Entry 1LOF (X-ray diffraction, 2.30 A resolution); this record covers chains C and D of the 4 polymer chains in the assembly.

[Chain C]
Name: Legume isolectin I (alpha chain)
From: Lathyrus ochrus
UniProtKB: P04122 (LECB_LATOC); residue numbers follow UniProt; this construct covers 1-181
Chain sequence (181 residues; each row starts with the number of its first residue):
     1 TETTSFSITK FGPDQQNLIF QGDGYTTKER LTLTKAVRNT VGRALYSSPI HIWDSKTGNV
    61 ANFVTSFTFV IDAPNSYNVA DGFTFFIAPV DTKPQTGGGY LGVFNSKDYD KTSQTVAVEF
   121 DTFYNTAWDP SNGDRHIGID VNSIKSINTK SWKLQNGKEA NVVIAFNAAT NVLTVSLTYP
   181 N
Disordered / not traced: 181
Bound ions: Ca2+: Asp121, Phe123, Asn125, Asp129; Mn2+: Asp121, Asp129
Swiss-Prot annotation at these positions:
  - binding site (Mn(2+)): Glu119, Asp121, Asp129, His136
  - binding site (Ca(2+)): Asp121, Phe123, Asn125, Asp129
  - natural variant: Gln16 (Q16P: In beta-2), Ser66 (S66A: In beta-2), Ala168 (A168G: In beta-2)

[Chain D]
Name: Legume isolectin I (beta chain)
From: Lathyrus ochrus
UniProtKB: P12306 (LEC1_LATOC); aligned to UniProt positions 1-52 over residues 1-52 (the alignment contains insertions or deletions, so no single offset holds)
Chain sequence (52 residues; row label = number of the first residue in the row):
     1 ETSYTLNEVV PLKEFVPEWV RIGFSATTGA EFAAHEVLSW YFHSELAGTS SN
Differences from the reference sequence: conflict Tyr41 (Phe in P12306)

[Interface between chain C and chain D]
Pairs across the interface (230; chain C residue first):
  Thr1(C) - Glu45(D)
  Thr1(C) - Leu46(D)
  Thr1(C) - Ala47(D)  hydrogen bond (backbone-backbone)
  Glu2(C) - Trp19(D)
  Glu2(C) - Glu45(D)
  Glu2(C) - Leu46(D)  hydrogen bond (backbone-backbone)
  Thr3(C) - Ser44(D)
  Thr4(C) - Phe42(D)
  Thr4(C) - His43(D)
  Thr4(C) - Ser44(D)  hydrogen bond (backbone-backbone)
  Ser5(C) - Phe42(D)
  Ser5(C) - His43(D)  hydrogen bond
  Phe6(C) - Trp40(D)  hydrophobic
  Phe6(C) - Tyr41(D)
  Phe6(C) - Phe42(D)  hydrogen bond (backbone-backbone)
  Ser7(C) - Trp40(D)
  Ile8(C) - Ser39(D)
  Ile8(C) - Trp40(D)  hydrogen bond (backbone-backbone)
  Thr9(C) - Leu38(D)
  Thr9(C) - Ser39(D)
  Phe11(C) - Val37(D)
  Phe11(C) - Leu38(D)
  Phe11(C) - Ser39(D)
  Ile19(C) - Arg21(D)
  Arg30(C) - Glu36(D)  salt bridge
  Arg30(C) - Val37(D)
  Arg30(C) - Leu38(D)
  Leu31(C) - Glu36(D)
  Leu31(C) - Val37(D)  hydrogen bond (backbone-backbone)
  Thr32(C) - Glu36(D)  hydrogen bond
  Leu33(C) - Phe24(D)  hydrophobic
  Leu33(C) - Ala26(D)  hydrophobic
  Leu33(C) - His35(D)  hydrogen bond (backbone-backbone)
  Leu33(C) - Val37(D)  hydrophobic
  Thr34(C) - Ala26(D)
  Thr34(C) - Thr27(D)
  Thr34(C) - Thr28(D)
  Thr34(C) - Ala33(D)  hydrogen bond (side chain-backbone)
  Thr34(C) - Ala34(D)
  Thr34(C) - His35(D)  hydrogen bond
  Lys35(C) - Ala33(D)
  Lys35(C) - Ala34(D)
  Ala36(C) - Phe32(D)
  Ala36(C) - Ala33(D)
  Ala36(C) - Ala34(D)
  Val37(C) - Thr28(D)  hydrogen bond (backbone-side chain)
  Val37(C) - Phe32(D)
  Arg38(C) - Thr28(D)
  Arg38(C) - Gly29(D)
  Arg38(C) - Ala30(D)  hydrogen bond (side chain-backbone)
  Arg38(C) - Phe32(D)
  Asn39(C) - Thr28(D)  hydrogen bond (backbone-side chain)
  Asn39(C) - Gly29(D)  hydrogen bond (backbone-backbone)
  Thr40(C) - Thr27(D)
  Thr40(C) - Thr28(D)  hydrogen bond (backbone-side chain)
  Val41(C) - Ala26(D)
  Val41(C) - Thr27(D)
  Gly42(C) - Ser25(D)
  Gly42(C) - Ala26(D)  hydrogen bond (backbone-backbone)
  Arg43(C) - Phe24(D)
  Arg43(C) - Ser25(D)
  Ala44(C) - Gly23(D)
  Ala44(C) - Phe24(D)  hydrogen bond (backbone-backbone)
  Leu45(C) - Ile22(D)
  Leu45(C) - Gly23(D)
  Tyr46(C) - Arg21(D)
  Tyr46(C) - Ile22(D)  hydrogen bond (backbone-backbone)
  Ser47(C) - Arg21(D)  hydrogen bond (backbone-side chain)
  Ser48(C) - Arg21(D)
  Pro49(C) - Trp19(D)  hydrophobic
  Pro49(C) - Val20(D)
  Ile50(C) - Glu18(D)
  Ile50(C) - Trp19(D)
  Ile50(C) - Val20(D)  hydrogen bond (backbone-backbone)
  Ile50(C) - Ile22(D)  hydrophobic
  Ile50(C) - Phe42(D)  hydrophobic
  Ile50(C) - Ser44(D)
  His51(C) - Glu18(D)  hydrogen bond (side chain-backbone)
  His51(C) - Trp19(D)
  His51(C) - Leu46(D)
  Ile52(C) - Pro17(D)
  Ile52(C) - Glu18(D)  hydrogen bond (backbone-backbone)
  Ile52(C) - Val20(D)  hydrophobic
  Ile52(C) - Leu46(D)
  Trp53(C) - Lys13(D)
  Trp53(C) - Val16(D)  hydrogen bond (side chain-backbone)
  Trp53(C) - Pro17(D)  hydrogen bond (side chain-backbone)
  Trp53(C) - Glu18(D)  hydrogen bond (backbone-backbone)
  Asp54(C) - Glu18(D)
  Ser55(C) - Glu18(D)  hydrogen bond
  Thr57(C) - Gly48(D)
  Gly58(C) - Lys13(D)  hydrogen bond (backbone-side chain)
  Asn59(C) - Leu46(D)
  Asn59(C) - Ala47(D)
  Asn59(C) - Gly48(D)
  Asn59(C) - Thr49(D)
  Asn59(C) - Ser50(D)  hydrogen bond (side chain-backbone)
  Asn59(C) - Ser51(D)
  Val60(C) - Lys13(D)
  Val60(C) - Leu46(D)
  Val60(C) - Ser51(D)
  Ala61(C) - Glu45(D)
  Ala61(C) - Leu46(D)
  Asn62(C) - Ser44(D)
  Asn62(C) - Glu45(D)  hydrogen bond (backbone-backbone)
  Asn62(C) - Asn52(D)
  Phe63(C) - Leu12(D)  hydrophobic
  Phe63(C) - Phe42(D)  hydrophobic
  Phe63(C) - His43(D)
  Phe63(C) - Ser44(D)
  Val64(C) - Tyr41(D)  hydrophobic
  Val64(C) - Phe42(D)
  Val64(C) - His43(D)  hydrogen bond (backbone-backbone)
  Thr65(C) - Trp40(D)  hydrogen bond
  Thr65(C) - Tyr41(D)  hydrogen bond (side chain-backbone)
  Thr65(C) - Phe42(D)
  Ser66(C) - Trp40(D)
  Ser66(C) - Tyr41(D)  hydrogen bond (backbone-backbone)
  Phe67(C) - Phe24(D)  hydrophobic
  Phe67(C) - Ser39(D)
  Thr68(C) - Val37(D)
  Thr68(C) - Leu38(D)  hydrogen bond (backbone-backbone)
  Thr68(C) - Ser39(D)  hydrogen bond (backbone-backbone)
  Phe69(C) - Glu36(D)
  Val70(C) - Ala34(D)
  Val70(C) - His35(D)
  Val70(C) - Glu36(D)  hydrogen bond (backbone-backbone)
  Val70(C) - Leu38(D)  hydrophobic
  Ile71(C) - Ala33(D)  hydrophobic
  Ile71(C) - Ala34(D)
  Ile71(C) - His35(D)
  Asp72(C) - Ala33(D)
  Asp72(C) - Ala34(D)  hydrogen bond (backbone-backbone)
  Ala73(C) - Ala33(D)  hydrophobic
  Pro74(C) - Phe32(D)
  Tyr77(C) - Glu31(D)
  Asn78(C) - Glu31(D)
  Asn78(C) - Phe32(D)
  Val79(C) - Glu31(D)  hydrogen bond (backbone-side chain)
  Ala80(C) - Thr27(D)
  Ala80(C) - Thr28(D)
  Ala80(C) - Glu31(D)
  Ala80(C) - Phe32(D)
  Ala80(C) - Ala33(D)
  Ala80(C) - His35(D)
  Asp81(C) - Thr27(D)  hydrogen bond (backbone-backbone)
  Asp81(C) - Thr28(D)
  Asp81(C) - Gly29(D)  hydrogen bond (side chain-backbone)
  Gly82(C) - Ala26(D)
  Gly82(C) - Thr27(D)
  Gly82(C) - His35(D)  hydrogen bond (backbone-side chain)
  Phe83(C) - Phe24(D)  hydrophobic
  Phe83(C) - Ser25(D)
  Phe83(C) - His35(D)
  Phe83(C) - Val37(D)  hydrophobic
  Thr84(C) - Gly23(D)
  Thr84(C) - Phe24(D)
  Thr84(C) - Ser25(D)  hydrogen bond (backbone-backbone)
  Phe85(C) - Gly23(D)
  Phe85(C) - Phe24(D)  hydrophobic
  Phe85(C) - Trp40(D)  hydrophobic
  Phe86(C) - Ile22(D)
  Phe86(C) - Gly23(D)  hydrogen bond (backbone-backbone)
  Phe86(C) - Phe24(D)
  Phe86(C) - Ser25(D)
  Ile87(C) - Val20(D)  hydrophobic
  Ile87(C) - Arg21(D)
  Ile87(C) - Ile22(D)  hydrophobic
  Ala88(C) - Val20(D)
  Ala88(C) - Arg21(D)  hydrogen bond (backbone-backbone)
  Pro89(C) - Pro17(D)  hydrophobic
  Val90(C) - Trp19(D)
  Val90(C) - Val20(D)
  Val90(C) - Arg21(D)  hydrogen bond (backbone-side chain)
  Gly98(C) - Thr27(D)  hydrogen bond (backbone-side chain)
  Leu101(C) - Ser25(D)  hydrogen bond (backbone-side chain)
  Leu101(C) - Thr27(D)
  Gly102(C) - Thr27(D)
  Tyr109(C) - Phe15(D)
  Gln114(C) - Phe15(D)
  Gln114(C) - Val16(D)
  Gln114(C) - Pro17(D)
  Val116(C) - Leu12(D)  hydrophobic
  Val116(C) - Phe15(D)  hydrophobic
  Phe123(C) - Glu31(D)
  Ile137(C) - Tyr4(D)  hydrophobic
  Ile137(C) - Leu6(D)
  Ile139(C) - Glu8(D)
  Val141(C) - Phe15(D)  hydrophobic
  Asn142(C) - Phe15(D)
  Ile147(C) - Glu8(D)
  Asn148(C) - Leu6(D)
  Asn148(C) - Asn7(D)  hydrogen bond (side chain-backbone)
  Asn148(C) - Glu8(D)  hydrogen bond
  Thr149(C) - Leu6(D)
  Lys150(C) - Tyr4(D)
  Lys150(C) - Thr5(D)
  Lys150(C) - Leu6(D)
  Ser151(C) - Tyr4(D)
  Trp152(C) - Tyr4(D)
  Lys153(C) - Tyr4(D)  hydrogen bond (backbone-side chain)
  Gln155(C) - Thr2(D)
  Glu159(C) - Leu38(D)
  Phe166(C) - Val10(D)
  Thr170(C) - Val9(D)
  Asn171(C) - Glu8(D)
  Asn171(C) - Val9(D)
  Asn171(C) - Val10(D)  hydrogen bond (backbone-backbone)
  Asn171(C) - Pro11(D)
  Val172(C) - Glu8(D)
  Leu173(C) - Leu6(D)
  Leu173(C) - Asn7(D)
  Leu173(C) - Glu8(D)  hydrogen bond (backbone-backbone)
  Leu173(C) - Val10(D)  hydrophobic
  Thr174(C) - Leu6(D)
  Thr174(C) - Asn7(D)  hydrogen bond
  Val175(C) - Tyr4(D)
  Val175(C) - Thr5(D)
  Val175(C) - Leu6(D)  hydrogen bond (backbone-backbone)
  Ser176(C) - Tyr4(D)
  Ser176(C) - Thr5(D)
  Leu177(C) - Thr2(D)
  Leu177(C) - Ser3(D)
  Leu177(C) - Tyr4(D)  hydrogen bond (backbone-backbone)
  Thr178(C) - Glu1(D)  hydrogen bond
  Thr178(C) - Thr2(D)
  Thr178(C) - Ser3(D)
  Tyr179(C) - Glu1(D)
  Tyr179(C) - Thr2(D)  hydrogen bond (backbone-backbone)
  Pro180(C) - Glu1(D)  hydrogen bond (backbone-backbone)
Also at the interface, not in a pair above, chain C (109 interface residues in all): Lys10, Leu18, Glu29, Gly97, Val103, Thr115, Gly138, Ala168

[In short]
109 residues of chain C and 51 residues of chain D are in contact; the contacts include 59 hydrogen bonds and
1 salt bridge. Polar pairs include Arg30(C)-Glu36(D), Ser5(C)-His43(D) and Thr32(C)-Glu36(D). Curated
annotation (UniProt) lists 4 Mn2+-binding residues and 4 Ca2+-binding residues on chain C.
Here chain C is Legume isolectin I (alpha chain) and chain D is Legume isolectin I (beta chain), both from
Lathyrus ochrus. Entry 1LOF (X-ray structure of a biantennary octasaccharide-lectin complex at 2.3 angstroms
resolution) was determined by X-ray diffraction.
